PDB entry 1UMC | X-ray diffraction, 2.40 A resolution | chains A and C of the 4 polymer chains in the assembly

Chain A (and C):
Protein: 2-oxo acid dehydrogenase alpha subunit
Organism: Thermus thermophilus
Notes: EC 1.2.4.4; chain C of this document is another copy of the same molecule, construct and numbering; everything in this record applies to it too
UniProtKB: P84129 (P84129_THETH); residue numbers follow UniProt; this construct covers 1-367
Chain sequence (367 residues; each row starts with the number of its first residue):
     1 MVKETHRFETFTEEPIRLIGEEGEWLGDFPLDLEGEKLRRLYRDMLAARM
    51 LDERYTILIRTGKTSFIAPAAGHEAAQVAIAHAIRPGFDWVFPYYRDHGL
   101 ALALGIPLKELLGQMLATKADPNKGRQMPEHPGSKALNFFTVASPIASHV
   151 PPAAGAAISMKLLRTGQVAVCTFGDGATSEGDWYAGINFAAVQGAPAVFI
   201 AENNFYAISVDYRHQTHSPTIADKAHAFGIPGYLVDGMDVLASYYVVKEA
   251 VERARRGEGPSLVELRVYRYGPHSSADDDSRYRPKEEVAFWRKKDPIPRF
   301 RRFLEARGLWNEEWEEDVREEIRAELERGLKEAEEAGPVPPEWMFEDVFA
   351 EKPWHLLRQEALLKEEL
Unresolved in the structure: 1-5 (chain C: 1-5, 367)
Ion coordination: Mg2+: Asp-175, Asn-204, Tyr-206 (together with thiamine diphosphate)
Ligand contacts:
  - 4-methyl valeric acid (4MV): Phe-66, Tyr-95, Met-128, His-131, Ser-144
  - thiamine diphosphate (TPP): His-73, Tyr-94, Tyr-95, Arg-96, Ser-144, Pro-145, Ile-146, Gly-174, Asp-175, Gly-176, Ala-177, Glu-180, Asn-204, Tyr-206, Ala-207, Ile-208, His-273

How chain A and chain C interact:
Pairs across the interface (51):
  Thr-178(A) / Tyr-184(C)  hydrogen bond (backbone-side chain)
  Ser-179(A) / Tyr-184(C)
  Ser-179(A) / Asn-188(C)  hydrogen bond
  Glu-180(A) / Tyr-184(C)
  Gly-181(A) / Gly-181(C)
  Trp-183(A) / Tyr-184(C)
  Tyr-184(A) / Thr-178(C)  hydrogen bond (side chain-backbone)
  Tyr-184(A) / Ser-179(C)
  Tyr-184(A) / Glu-180(C)
  Tyr-184(A) / Trp-183(C)
  Tyr-184(A) / Tyr-184(C)  hydrophobic
  Tyr-184(A) / Lys-224(C)  hydrogen bond
  Asn-188(A) / Ser-179(C)  hydrogen bond
  Asn-188(A) / Gln-215(C)  hydrogen bond (side chain-backbone)
  Asn-188(A) / Thr-216(C)  hydrogen bond
  Ala-191(A) / His-217(C)
  Val-192(A) / Arg-213(C)
  Val-192(A) / His-214(C)
  Val-192(A) / Gln-215(C)
  Val-192(A) / Thr-216(C)
  Val-192(A) / His-217(C)
  Arg-213(A) / Val-192(C)
  His-214(A) / Val-192(C)
  Gln-215(A) / Asn-188(C)  hydrogen bond (backbone-side chain)
  Gln-215(A) / Val-192(C)
  Thr-216(A) / Asn-188(C)  hydrogen bond
  Thr-216(A) / Val-192(C)
  Thr-216(A) / Ala-227(C)
  His-217(A) / Ala-191(C)
  His-217(A) / Val-192(C)
  His-217(A) / Phe-228(C)  hydrogen bond (side chain-backbone)
  His-217(A) / Gly-229(C)  hydrogen bond (side chain-backbone)
  Ser-218(A) / His-226(C)
  Ser-218(A) / Ala-227(C)
  Ser-218(A) / Phe-228(C)  hydrogen bond (backbone-backbone)
  Ser-218(A) / Gly-229(C)
  Asp-223(A) / His-226(C)
  Lys-224(A) / Tyr-184(C)  hydrogen bond
  Lys-224(A) / Asn-188(C)
  Lys-224(A) / Ala-227(C)  hydrogen bond (side chain-backbone)
  His-226(A) / Ser-218(C)
  His-226(A) / Asp-223(C)
  His-226(A) / His-226(C)
  Ala-227(A) / Thr-216(C)
  Ala-227(A) / Ser-218(C)  hydrogen bond (backbone-side chain)
  Ala-227(A) / Lys-224(C)  hydrogen bond (backbone-side chain)
  Ala-227(A) / Ala-227(C)  hydrophobic
  Phe-228(A) / His-217(C)
  Phe-228(A) / Ser-218(C)  hydrogen bond (backbone-backbone)
  Gly-229(A) / His-217(C)  hydrogen bond (backbone-side chain)
  Gly-229(A) / Ser-218(C)
Interface residues without a listed pair, chain A (24 interface residues in all): Ala-185, Pro-219, Ile-230
Interface residues without a listed pair, chain C (24 interface residues in all): Ala-185, Pro-219, Ile-230

Overview:
The chain A/chain C interface involves 24 residues from each chain, with 18 hydrogen bonds. Among the polar
pairs are Thr-178(A)/Tyr-184(C), Ser-179(A)/Asn-188(C) and Tyr-184(A)/Lys-224(C). Chain A binds thiamine
diphosphate and 4-methyl valeric acid. Asp-175(A), Asn-204(A) and Tyr-206(A) form the Mg2+ site.
Chain A and chain C are both 2-oxo acid dehydrogenase alpha subunit (Thermus thermophilus); the structure,
branched-chain 2-oxo acid dehydrogenase (E1) from Thermus thermophilus HB8 with 4-methylpentanoate, was
determined by X-ray diffraction, deposited together with 1UM9, 1UMB and 1UMD.
